PDB entry 7CGI | X-ray diffraction, 2.80 A resolution | chains A and B

[Chain A]
Protein: PUM-HD domain-containing protein
Organism: Caenorhabditis elegans
Reference sequence: Q09487 (Q09487_CAEEL); numbering as in UniProt (aligned over 172-522)
Chain sequence (360 residues; row label = number of the first residue in the row):
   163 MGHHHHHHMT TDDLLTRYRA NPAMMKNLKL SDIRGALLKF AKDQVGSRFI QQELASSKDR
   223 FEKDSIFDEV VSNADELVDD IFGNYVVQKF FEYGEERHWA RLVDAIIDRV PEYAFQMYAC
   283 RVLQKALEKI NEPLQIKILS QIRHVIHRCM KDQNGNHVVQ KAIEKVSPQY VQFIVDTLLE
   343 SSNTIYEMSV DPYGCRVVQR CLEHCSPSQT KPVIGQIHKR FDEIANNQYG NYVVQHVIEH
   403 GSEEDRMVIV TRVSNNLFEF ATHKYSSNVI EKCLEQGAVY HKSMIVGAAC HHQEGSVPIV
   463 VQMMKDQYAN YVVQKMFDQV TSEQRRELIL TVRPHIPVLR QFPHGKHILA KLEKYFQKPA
Unresolved in the structure: 163-174, 520-522
Differences from the reference sequence: initiating methionine (163); expression tag (164-171)
From the paper describing this entry:
  - binding site for the 8-nt RNA strand (chain B): Gln322, Arg358, Ser429, Glu433, Lys513
  - conformationally variable residues (side-chain flip): Gln476
  - contacts within the chain: Asn318-Arg358
  - mutagenesis - N472S/Y473N/Q476E: decreased growth
  - mutagenesis - Q476A/K513A, K513A (53.61-fold), K513E, K513R: decreased binding to PBE-5A

[Chain B]
Molecule: 8-nt RNA strand
Sequence (8 nucleotides; row label = number of the first residue in the row; numbering starts at 0):
     0 UGUAUAUA

[Interface between chain A and chain B]
Residue-residue contacts (40; chain A residue first):
  Gln206(A) with A7(B), hydrogen bond to the base
  Ser209(A) with A7(B), base contact
  Arg210(A) with A7(B), hydrogen bond to the sugar
  Gln213(A) with A7(B), base contact
  Phe244(A) with A7(B), base contact
  Asn246(A) with U6(B), hydrogen bond to the base
  Tyr247(A) with U6(B), hydrogen bond to the base; A7(B), stacking on the base
  Gln250(A) with U6(B), hydrogen bond to the base
  Tyr280(A) with U6(B), base contact
  Cys282(A) with A5(B), base contact
  Arg283(A) with A5(B), hydrogen bond to the base; U6(B), base contact
  Gln286(A) with A5(B), hydrogen bond to the base
  His319(A) with U4(B), sugar contact; A5(B), stacking on the base
  Cys357(A) with A3(B), base contact
  Arg358(A) with U4(B), hydrogen bond to the sugar
  Gln361(A) with A3(B), hydrogen bond to the base
  Gln390(A) with U2(B), base contact
  Tyr391(A) with A3(B), sugar contact
  Asn393(A) with U2(B), hydrogen bond to the base
  Tyr394(A) with U2(B), hydrogen bond to the base; A3(B), stacking on the base
  Gln397(A) with U2(B), hydrogen bond to the base
  Lys426(A) with G1(B), hydrogen bond to the phosphate; U2(B), salt bridge to the phosphate
  Tyr427(A) with U2(B), base contact
  Ser429(A) with G1(B), hydrogen bond to the base
  Asn430(A) with G1(B), base contact; U2(B), hydrogen bond to the base
  Glu433(A) with G1(B), hydrogen bond to the base
  Gln469(A) with U0(B), base contact
  Tyr470(A) with G1(B), sugar contact
  Asn472(A) with U0(B), hydrogen bond to the base
  Tyr473(A) with U0(B), hydrogen bond to the base; G1(B), stacking on the base
  His506(A) with U0(B), hydrogen bond to the sugar
  His509(A) with U0(B), base contact
  Lys513(A) with U0(B), hydrogen bond to the base
Also at the interface, not in a pair above, chain A (36 interface residues in all): Gln315, Asn316, Ile510

[Summary]
The interface between chain A and chain B involves 36 residues on one side and 8 on the other, with 20
hydrogen bonds, 1 salt bridge and 4 aromatic stacking contacts. Among the polar pairs are Gln206(A)-A7(B),
Asn246(A)-U6(B) and Tyr247(A)-U6(B). The paper reports a binding site for the 8-nt RNA strand (chain B) at
Gln322(A), Arg358(A) and Ser429(A) among others; Q476A/K513A, K513A and K513E of chain A, among others, reduce
binding to PBE-5A; 5 substitutions were tested in all.
Here chain A is PUM-HD domain-containing protein (Caenorhabditis elegans) and chain B is an 8-nt RNA strand.
Entry 7CGI (Crystal Structure of PUF-8 in Complex with PBE-RNA) was determined by X-ray diffraction, deposited
together with 7CGF, 7CGG, 7CGH, 7CGJ, 7CGK, 7CGL and 7CGM.
